1WQ9 - chains A and B; structure by X-ray diffraction, 2.00 A resolution.

== Chain A ==
Name: Vascular endothelial growth factor
Source organism: Daboia russellii russellii
UniProtKB: P67861 (TXVE_DABRR); numbering as in UniProt (aligned over 2-95)
Amino-acid sequence (96 residues; numbered 1 to 96; the number before each row is that of its first residue):
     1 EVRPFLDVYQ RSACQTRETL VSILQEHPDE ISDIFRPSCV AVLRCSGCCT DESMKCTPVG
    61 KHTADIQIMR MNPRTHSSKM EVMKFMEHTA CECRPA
Disulfides: Cys-14/Cys-56, Cys-45/Cys-91, Cys-49/Cys-93
Swiss-Prot annotation at these positions:
  - modified residue: Gln-25 (Pyrrolidone carboxylic acid)

== Chain B ==
Name: Vascular endothelial growth factor
Source organism: Daboia russellii russellii
UniProtKB: P67861 (TXVE_DABRR); residue numbers follow UniProt; this construct covers 2-95
Amino-acid sequence (96 residues; each row starts with the number of its first residue):
     1 EVRPFLDVYQ RSACQTRETL VSILQEHPDE ISDIFRPSCV AVLRCSGCCT DESMKCTPVG
    61 KHTADIQIMR MNPRTHSSKM EVMKFMEHTA CECRPA
Disulfides: Cys-14/Cys-56, Cys-45/Cys-91, Cys-49/Cys-93
Modified / non-standard residues: Glu-1 (pyroglutamic acid; PCA)
Swiss-Prot annotation at these positions:
  - modified residue: Gln-25 (Pyrrolidone carboxylic acid)

== How chain A and chain B interact ==
Inter-chain disulfides: Cys-39(A)/Cys-48(B), Cys-48(A)/Cys-39(B)
Pairs across the interface (59; chain A residue first):
  Glu-1(A) with Asp-65(B)
  Val-2(A) with Asp-65(B); Gln-67(B); Val-82(B), hydrophobic
  Arg-3(A) with Ala-41(B), hydrogen bond (side chain-backbone); Asp-65(B), hydrogen bond (backbone-backbone); Ile-66(B); Gln-67(B), hydrogen bond (backbone-backbone)
  Pro-4(A) with Gln-67(B)
  Phe-5(A) with Arg-36(B); Pro-37(B); Gln-67(B), hydrogen bond (backbone-side chain); Met-80(B), hydrophobic
  Val-8(A) with Pro-37(B), hydrophobic; Val-40(B), hydrophobic; Ile-66(B), hydrophobic; Gln-67(B)
  Arg-11(A) with Glu-18(B), salt bridge; Ala-41(B)
  Ser-12(A) with Pro-37(B); Cys-39(B)
  Arg-17(A) with Glu-18(B), salt bridge; Leu-20(B)
  Glu-18(A) with Arg-11(B), salt bridge; Arg-17(B), salt bridge
  Leu-20(A) with Arg-17(B); Ser-46(B); Gly-47(B)
  Arg-36(A) with Phe-5(B); Tyr-9(B)
  Pro-37(A) with Val-8(B), hydrophobic; Ser-12(B)
  Ser-38(A) with Cys-48(B)
  Cys-39(A) with Ser-12(B), hydrogen bond (backbone-side chain); Cys-48(B), disulfide
  Val-40(A) with Ser-12(B)
  Ala-41(A) with Arg-3(B), hydrogen bond (backbone-side chain); Arg-11(B)
  Ser-46(A) with Leu-20(B)
  Gly-47(A) with Leu-20(B)
  Cys-48(A) with Ser-38(B); Cys-39(B), disulfide
  Cys-49(A) with Arg-36(B)
  Thr-50(A) with Arg-36(B), hydrogen bond (backbone-side chain)
  Glu-52(A) with Arg-36(B), salt bridge
  Asp-65(A) with Glu-1(B); Val-2(B); Arg-3(B), hydrogen bond (backbone-backbone)
  Ile-66(A) with Arg-3(B); Val-8(B), hydrophobic
  Gln-67(A) with Val-2(B); Arg-3(B), hydrogen bond (backbone-backbone); Pro-4(B); Phe-5(B), hydrogen bond (side chain-backbone); Val-8(B)
  Met-69(A) with Phe-5(B)
  Met-80(A) with Phe-5(B), hydrophobic
  Val-82(A) with Val-2(B), hydrophobic
  Glu-87(A) with Arg-3(B), salt bridge
Interface residues without a listed pair, chain A (33 interface residues in all): Val-42, Ala-64, Ile-68
Interface residues without a listed pair, chain B (32 interface residues in all): Ile-34, Val-42, Cys-49, Ile-68, Met-69, Glu-87

== Overview ==
33 residues of chain A and 32 residues of chain B are in contact, with 2 disulfide bonds, 10 hydrogen bonds
and 6 salt bridges. Polar pairs include Arg-11(A)/Glu-18(B), Arg-17(A)/Glu-18(B) and Glu-18(A)/Arg-11(B).
Chain A is Vascular endothelial growth factor and chain B is Vascular endothelial growth factor, both from
Daboia russellii russellii; the structure, Crystal structure of VR-1, a VEGF-F from a snake venom, was
determined by X-ray diffraction, deposited together with 1WQ8.
